6NBX - chains A and C of the 18 polymer chains in the assembly; structure by electron microscopy, 3.50 A resolution.

== Chain A ==
Name: NAD(P)H-quinone oxidoreductase subunit 1
Source organism: Thermosynechococcus elongatus (strain BP-1)
Notes: EC 7.1.1.-
UniProtKB: Q8DL32 (NU1C_THEEB); residue numbers follow UniProt; this construct covers 1-372
Chain sequence (372 residues; numbered 1 to 372; the number before each row is that of its first residue):
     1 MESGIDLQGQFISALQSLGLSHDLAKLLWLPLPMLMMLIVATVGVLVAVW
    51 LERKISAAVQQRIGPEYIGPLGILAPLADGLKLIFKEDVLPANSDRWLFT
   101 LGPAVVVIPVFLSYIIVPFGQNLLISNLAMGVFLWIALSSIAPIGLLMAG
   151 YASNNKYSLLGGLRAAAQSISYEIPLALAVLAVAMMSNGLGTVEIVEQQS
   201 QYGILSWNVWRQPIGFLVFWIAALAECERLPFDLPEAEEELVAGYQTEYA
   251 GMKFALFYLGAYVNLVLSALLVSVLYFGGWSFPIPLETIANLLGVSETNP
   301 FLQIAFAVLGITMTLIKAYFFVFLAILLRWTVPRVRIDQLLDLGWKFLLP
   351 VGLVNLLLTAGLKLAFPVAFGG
Disordered / not traced: 1-27, 363-372

== Chain C ==
Name: NAD(P)H-quinone oxidoreductase subunit 3
Source organism: Thermosynechococcus elongatus (strain BP-1)
Notes: EC 7.1.1.-
UniProtKB: Q8DJ02 (NU3C_THEEB); residues 1-132 here = UniProt positions 1-132
Chain sequence (132 residues; row label = number of the first residue in the row):
     1 MVAIPRLRDTATVFVLSGYEYFLGFLIICSLVPVLALAASALLRPKSGRM
    51 IRLTTYESGMEPIGGAWIQFNVRYYMFALVFVIFDVETVFLYPWAVAFHQ
   101 LGLLAFIEALIFIAILVVALVYAWRKRALEWS
Disordered / not traced: 1-12, 46-64, 132
Reported in the primary citation:
  - conformationally variable residues (helix shift): Glu-20 to Leu-43

== Chain A / chain C interface ==
Pairs across the interface (72):
  Trp-29(A) with Ile-28(C), hydrophobic
  Met-34(A) with Tyr-21(C); Phe-25(C), hydrophobic; Ile-28(C), hydrophobic
  Leu-38(A) with Ile-28(C), hydrophobic
  Ile-84(A) with Ser-40(C)
  Phe-85(A) with Leu-43(C), hydrophobic; Pro-45(C)
  Lys-86(A) with Arg-44(C)
  Thr-100(A) with Leu-37(C)
  Ile-108(A) with Cys-29(C); Pro-33(C), hydrophobic
  Phe-111(A) with Phe-25(C); Cys-29(C)
  Leu-112(A) with Phe-25(C); Leu-26(C), hydrophobic; Cys-29(C), hydrophobic
  Ile-115(A) with Tyr-21(C); Phe-25(C), hydrophobic
  Ile-125(A) with Tyr-21(C)
  Ser-126(A) with Gly-18(C)
  Asn-127(A) with Ser-17(C); Gly-18(C)
  Leu-128(A) with Tyr-19(C)
  Phe-133(A) with Tyr-92(C), hydrophobic
  Lys-156(A) with Gly-65(C), hydrogen bond (side chain-backbone); Trp-67(C); Ile-68(C)
  Leu-159(A) with Ile-68(C), hydrophobic
  Leu-160(A) with Ile-68(C), hydrophobic
  Leu-163(A) with Tyr-74(C), hydrophobic
  Ile-170(A) with Phe-77(C); Phe-81(C)
  Glu-173(A) with Phe-81(C)
  Ile-174(A) with Phe-81(C), hydrophobic; Phe-84(C); Asp-85(C); Thr-88(C)
  Ala-177(A) with Thr-88(C); Tyr-92(C), hydrogen bond (backbone-side chain)
  Leu-178(A) with Thr-88(C)
  Val-180(A) with Tyr-92(C)
  Leu-181(A) with Leu-91(C); Tyr-92(C), hydrophobic; Ala-95(C), hydrophobic
  Ala-184(A) with Ala-95(C)
  Met-185(A) with Ala-95(C); Phe-98(C), hydrophobic; His-99(C), hydrogen bond (backbone-side chain)
  Asn-188(A) with His-99(C), hydrogen bond; Gln-100(C)
  Leu-190(A) with Tyr-92(C), hydrophobic; Val-96(C), hydrophobic
  Met-252(A) with Ala-36(C); Leu-37(C), hydrophobic; Ser-40(C)
  Ile-337(A) with Trp-131(C)
  Asp-338(A) with Trp-131(C)
  Leu-341(A) with Phe-77(C), hydrophobic; Trp-131(C), hydrophobic
  Trp-345(A) with Phe-77(C); Val-80(C); Phe-81(C)
  Lys-346(A) with Trp-124(C); Leu-129(C)
  Leu-353(A) with Glu-87(C); Val-117(C), hydrophobic
  Leu-356(A) with Trp-94(C), hydrophobic
  Leu-357(A) with Phe-106(C), hydrophobic; Leu-110(C), hydrophobic
  Ala-360(A) with Phe-106(C), hydrophobic
  Leu-362(A) with Phe-106(C)
Also at the interface, not in a pair above, chain A (60 interface residues in all): Pro-31, Pro-33, Glu-87, Asp-88, Ala-104, Val-107, Val-132, Leu-134, Ile-136, Arg-164, Ala-167, Ser-171, Gly-189, Lys-253, Leu-256, Leu-349, Pro-350, Gly-361
Also at the interface, not in a pair above, chain C (47 interface residues in all): Phe-22, Gly-24, Ser-30, Ala-39, Val-89, Ile-113, Leu-120

== In short ==
60 residues of chain A and 47 residues of chain C are in contact, with 4 hydrogen bonds. Among the polar pairs
are Lys-156(A)/Gly-65(C), Ala-177(A)/Tyr-92(C) and Met-185(A)/His-99(C). From the paper: conformational
variability at Glu-20(C).
Chain A is NAD(P)H-quinone oxidoreductase subunit 1 and chain C is NAD(P)H-quinone oxidoreductase subunit 3,
both from Thermosynechococcus elongatus (strain BP-1); the structure, T.elongatus NDH (data-set 2), was
determined by electron microscopy (same publication as 6NBQ and 6NBY).
